Entry 5SVA (electron microscopy, 15.30 A resolution (very low resolution: no residue pairs are listed; an interface is given only as per-side residue counts)); this record covers chains A and m of the 40 polymer chains in the assembly.

Chain A:
Protein: DNA-directed RNA polymerase II subunit RPB1
From: Saccharomyces cerevisiae
Notes: EC 2.7.7.6
UniProt: P04050 (RPB1_YEAST); residue numbers follow UniProt; this construct covers 1-1733
Amino-acid sequence (1733 residues; numbered 1 to 1733; the number before each row is that of its first residue):
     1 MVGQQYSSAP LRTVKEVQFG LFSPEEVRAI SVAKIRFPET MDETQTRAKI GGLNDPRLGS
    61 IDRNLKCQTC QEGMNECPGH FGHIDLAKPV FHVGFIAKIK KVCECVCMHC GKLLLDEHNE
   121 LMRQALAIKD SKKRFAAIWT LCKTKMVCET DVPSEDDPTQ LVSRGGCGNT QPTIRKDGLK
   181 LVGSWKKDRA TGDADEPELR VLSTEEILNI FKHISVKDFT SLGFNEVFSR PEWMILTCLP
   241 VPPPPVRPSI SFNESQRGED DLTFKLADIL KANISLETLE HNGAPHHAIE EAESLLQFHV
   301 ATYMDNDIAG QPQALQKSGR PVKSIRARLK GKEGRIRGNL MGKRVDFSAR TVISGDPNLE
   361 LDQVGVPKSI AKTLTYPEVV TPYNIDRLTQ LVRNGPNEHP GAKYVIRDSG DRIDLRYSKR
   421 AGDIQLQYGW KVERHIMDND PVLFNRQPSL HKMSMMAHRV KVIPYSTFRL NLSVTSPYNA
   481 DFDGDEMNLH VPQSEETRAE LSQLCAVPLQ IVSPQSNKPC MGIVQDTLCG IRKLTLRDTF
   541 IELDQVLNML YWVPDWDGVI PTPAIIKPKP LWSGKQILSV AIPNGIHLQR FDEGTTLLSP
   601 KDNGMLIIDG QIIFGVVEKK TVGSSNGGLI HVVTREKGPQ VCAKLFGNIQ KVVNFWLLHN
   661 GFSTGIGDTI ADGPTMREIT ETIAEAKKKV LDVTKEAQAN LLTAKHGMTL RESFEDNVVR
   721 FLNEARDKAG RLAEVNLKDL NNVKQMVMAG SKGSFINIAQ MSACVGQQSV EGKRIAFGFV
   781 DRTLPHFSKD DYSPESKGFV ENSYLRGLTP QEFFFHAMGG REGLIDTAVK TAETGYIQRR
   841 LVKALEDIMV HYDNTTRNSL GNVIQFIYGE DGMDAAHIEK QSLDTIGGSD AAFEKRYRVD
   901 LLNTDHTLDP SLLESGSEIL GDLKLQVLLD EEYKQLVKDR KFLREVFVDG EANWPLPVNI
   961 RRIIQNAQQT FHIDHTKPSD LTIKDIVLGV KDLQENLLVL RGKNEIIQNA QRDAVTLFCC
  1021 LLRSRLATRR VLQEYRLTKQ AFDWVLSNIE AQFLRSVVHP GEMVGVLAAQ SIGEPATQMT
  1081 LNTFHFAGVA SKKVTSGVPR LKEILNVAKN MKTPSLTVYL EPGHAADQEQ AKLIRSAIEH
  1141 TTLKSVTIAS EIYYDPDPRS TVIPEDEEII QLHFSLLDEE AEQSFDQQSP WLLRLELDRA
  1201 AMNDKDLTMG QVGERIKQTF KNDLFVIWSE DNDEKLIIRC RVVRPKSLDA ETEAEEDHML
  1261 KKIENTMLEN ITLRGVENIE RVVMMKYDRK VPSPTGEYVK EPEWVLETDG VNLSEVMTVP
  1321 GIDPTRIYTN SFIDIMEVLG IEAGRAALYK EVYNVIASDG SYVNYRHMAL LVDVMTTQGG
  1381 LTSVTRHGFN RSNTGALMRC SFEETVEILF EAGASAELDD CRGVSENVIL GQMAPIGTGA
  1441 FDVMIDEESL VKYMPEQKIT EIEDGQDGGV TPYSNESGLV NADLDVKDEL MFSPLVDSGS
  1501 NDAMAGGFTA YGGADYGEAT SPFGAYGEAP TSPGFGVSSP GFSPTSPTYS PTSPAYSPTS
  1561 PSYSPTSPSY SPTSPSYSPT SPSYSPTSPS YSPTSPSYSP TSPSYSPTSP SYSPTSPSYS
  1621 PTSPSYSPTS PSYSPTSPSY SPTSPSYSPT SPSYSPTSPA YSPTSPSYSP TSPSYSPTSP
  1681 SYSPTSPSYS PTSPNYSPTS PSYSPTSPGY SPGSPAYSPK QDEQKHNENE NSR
Unresolved in the structure: 1-2, 1081-1091, 1177-1186, 1244-1253, 1456-1733
Curated features (UniProtKB/Swiss-Prot):
  - region: Pro248 to Asp260 (Lid loop), Asn306 to Lys323 (Rudder loop), Pro810 to Glu822 (Bridging helix)
  - binding site (Zn(2+)): Cys67, Cys70, Cys77, His80, Cys107, Cys110, Cys148, Cys167
  - binding site (Mg(2+)): Asp481, Asp483, Asp485
  - modified residue: Thr1471 (Phosphothreonine)
  - cross-link (Glycyl lysine isopeptide (Lys-Gly)): Lys695 (interchain with G-Cter in ubiquitin), Lys1246 (interchain with G-Cter in ubiquitin), Lys1350 (interchain with G-Cter in ubiquitin)
  - natural variant: Ser1653 to Pro1659 (deletion: In strain: A364A)
  - mutagenesis: Lys1246 (K1246R: Impairs ubiquitination during transcription stress)
Ion coordination: Zn2+ site 1: Cys67, Cys70, Cys77, His80; Zn2+ site 2: Cys107, Cys110, Cys148, Cys167; Mg2+: Asp481, Asp483, Asp485

Chain m:
Molecule: 108bp HIS4 Promoter Template Strand (+16/-92)
Sequence (108 nucleotides; each row starts with the number of its first residue):
    71 AGCGCAGTTG TGCTATGATA TTTTTATGTA TGTACAACAC ACATCGGAGG TGAATCGAAC
   131 GTTCCATAGC TATTATATAC ACAGCATACT ACTGTTCATG AGTCATAT
Unresolved in the structure: 71-96, 159-178

How chain A and chain m interact:
At this resolution (15 A) residue pairs are not listed: 8 residues of chain A and 4 of chain m lie at the interface.

In short:
8 residues of chain A and 4 residues of chain m are in contact. Cys67(A), Cys70(A), Cys77(A) and His80(A)
coordinate Zn2+ site 1. From UniProt: 8 Zn2+-binding residues, 3 Mg2+-binding residues and one mutagenesis
site on chain A.
Here chain A is DNA-directed RNA polymerase II subunit RPB1 (Saccharomyces cerevisiae) and chain m is 108bp
HIS4 Promoter Template Strand (+16/-92). Entry 5SVA (Mediator-RNA Polymerase II Pre-Initiation Complex) was
determined by electron microscopy.
